PDB entry 6E8Z | X-ray diffraction, 2.10 A resolution | chains A and B

[Chain A (and B)]
Protein: Glycerol-3-phosphate dehydrogenase [NAD(+)], cytoplasmic
Source organism: Homo sapiens
Notes: EC 1.1.1.8; chain B of this document is another copy of the same molecule, construct and numbering; everything in this record applies to it too
Reference sequence: P21695 (GPDA_HUMAN); numbering as in UniProt (aligned over 1-349)
Chain sequence (349 residues; row label = number of the first residue in the row):
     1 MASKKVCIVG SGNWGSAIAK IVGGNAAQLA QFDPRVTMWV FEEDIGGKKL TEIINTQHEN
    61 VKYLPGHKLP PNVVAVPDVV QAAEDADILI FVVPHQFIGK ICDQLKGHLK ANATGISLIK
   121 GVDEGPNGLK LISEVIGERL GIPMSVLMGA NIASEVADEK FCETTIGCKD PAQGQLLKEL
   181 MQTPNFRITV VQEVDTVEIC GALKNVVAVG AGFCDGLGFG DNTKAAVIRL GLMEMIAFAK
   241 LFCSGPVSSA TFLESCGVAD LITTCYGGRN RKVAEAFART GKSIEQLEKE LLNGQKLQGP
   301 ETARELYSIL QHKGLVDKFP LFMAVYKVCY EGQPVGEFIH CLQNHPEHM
Disordered / not traced: 1, 46-47, 122-128, 293 (chain B: 1, 121-127, 292)
Bound ions: K+: Ala26, Ala27, Leu29, Phe32
Ligand contacts: NAD (nicotinamide-adenine-dinucleotide): Gly10, Ser11, Gly12, Asn13, Trp14, Gly15, Trp39, Phe41, Tyr63, Val92, Val93, Pro94, Phe97, Leu118, Ile119, Lys120, Asn151, Ile152, Ala153
Curated features (UniProtKB/Swiss-Prot):
  - active site: Lys204 (Proton acceptor)
  - binding site (NAD(+)): Gly10 to Gly15, Phe41, Phe97, Ala153, Arg269, Lys296, Gln298
  - binding site (substrate): Lys120, Arg269, Asn270
  - modified residue: Ser154 (Phosphoserine), Lys289 (N6-succinyllysine), Tyr326 (Phosphotyrosine)
  - natural variant: Arg229 (R229P: In HTGTI)
From the paper describing this entry:
  - mutagenesis - K120A (5.8 kcal/mol): decreased catalytic activity on GA
  - mutagenesis - K120A (3.0 kcal/mol): decreased catalytic activity on ethylammonium cation

[Chain A / chain B interface]
Contacting residue pairs - 66 pairs, chain A then chain B:
  Ala150(A) with Asn222(B)
  Asn151(A) with Asn222(B)
  Ile152(A) with Asn222(B)
  Glu155(A) with Asn222(B), hydrogen bond
  Phe161(A) with Thr223(B), hydrogen bond (backbone-side chain); Ala226(B), hydrophobic; Ile339(B), hydrophobic; Leu342(B)
  Glu163(A) with Ala226(B); Arg229(B), salt bridge; Leu230(B); His348(B), salt bridge
  Lys178(A) with His348(B), hydrogen bond (side chain-backbone)
  Pro184(A) with Gln343(B)
  Asn185(A) with Gln343(B), hydrogen bond
  Arg187(A) with Gln343(B), hydrogen bond (side chain-backbone); His348(B)
  Ile188(A) with His348(B)
  Thr189(A) with Glu347(B); His348(B)
  Asp221(A) with Thr263(B)
  Asn222(A) with Ala150(B); Asn151(B); Ile152(B); Glu155(B), hydrogen bond; Thr263(B), hydrogen bond
  Thr223(A) with Phe161(B), hydrogen bond (side chain-backbone)
  Ala225(A) with Ala259(B)
  Ala226(A) with Phe161(B), hydrophobic; Glu163(B)
  Arg229(A) with Glu163(B), salt bridge; Leu253(B), hydrogen bond (side chain-backbone); Glu254(B), salt bridge; Ser255(B); Val258(B)
  Leu230(A) with Glu163(B)
  Ile236(A) with Leu253(B), hydrophobic
  Leu253(A) with Arg229(B), hydrogen bond (backbone-side chain); Leu232(B), hydrophobic; Met233(B), hydrophobic; Ile236(B), hydrophobic; Leu253(B), hydrophobic
  Glu254(A) with Arg229(B), salt bridge
  Ser255(A) with Arg229(B)
  Val258(A) with Arg229(B); Val258(B), hydrophobic
  Ala259(A) with Ala225(B); Arg229(B)
  Ile262(A) with Ile262(B), hydrophobic
  Thr263(A) with Asp221(B); Asn222(B), hydrogen bond
  Tyr266(A) with Ile262(B); Tyr266(B), hydrophobic
  Ile339(A) with Phe161(B), hydrophobic
  Leu342(A) with Phe161(B)
  Gln343(A) with Phe161(B); Pro184(B); Asn185(B), hydrogen bond; Arg187(B), hydrogen bond (backbone-side chain)
  Glu347(A) with Thr189(B)
  His348(A) with Glu163(B), salt bridge; Lys178(B), hydrogen bond (backbone-side chain); Gln182(B); Arg187(B); Ile188(B); Thr189(B)
Interface residues without a listed pair, chain A (42 interface residues in all): Lys160, Cys162, Gln182, Gly220, Ile228, Leu232, Met233, Ser249, Asn344
Interface residues without a listed pair, chain B (44 interface residues in all): Lys160, Cys162, Phe219, Gly220, Ile228, Ser249, Gly267, Asn344

[Summary]
The interface between chain A and chain B involves 42 residues on one side and 44 on the other, with 14
hydrogen bonds and 6 salt bridges. Polar pairs include Glu163(A)-Arg229(B), Glu163(A)-His348(B) and
Arg229(A)-Glu254(B). The paper reports that K120A of chain A reduces catalytic activity on GA; K120A of chain
A reduces catalytic activity on ethylammonium cation.
Chain A and chain B are both Glycerol-3-phosphate dehydrogenase [NAD(+)], cytoplasmic (Homo sapiens); the
structure, Binary complex of Human glycerol 3-phosphate dehydrogenase with NAD, was determined by X-ray
diffraction (same publication as 6E8Y and 6E90).
